PDB entry 7LFT | electron microscopy, 2.60 A resolution | chains A and D of the 4 polymer chains in the assembly

Chain A (and D):
Protein: cGMP-gated cation channel alpha-1
Source organism: Homo sapiens
Notes: chain D of this document is another copy of the same molecule, construct and numbering; everything in this record applies to it too
Reference sequence: P29973 (CNGA1_HUMAN); numbering as in UniProt (aligned over 144-690)
Sequence (560 residues; each row starts with the number of its first residue):
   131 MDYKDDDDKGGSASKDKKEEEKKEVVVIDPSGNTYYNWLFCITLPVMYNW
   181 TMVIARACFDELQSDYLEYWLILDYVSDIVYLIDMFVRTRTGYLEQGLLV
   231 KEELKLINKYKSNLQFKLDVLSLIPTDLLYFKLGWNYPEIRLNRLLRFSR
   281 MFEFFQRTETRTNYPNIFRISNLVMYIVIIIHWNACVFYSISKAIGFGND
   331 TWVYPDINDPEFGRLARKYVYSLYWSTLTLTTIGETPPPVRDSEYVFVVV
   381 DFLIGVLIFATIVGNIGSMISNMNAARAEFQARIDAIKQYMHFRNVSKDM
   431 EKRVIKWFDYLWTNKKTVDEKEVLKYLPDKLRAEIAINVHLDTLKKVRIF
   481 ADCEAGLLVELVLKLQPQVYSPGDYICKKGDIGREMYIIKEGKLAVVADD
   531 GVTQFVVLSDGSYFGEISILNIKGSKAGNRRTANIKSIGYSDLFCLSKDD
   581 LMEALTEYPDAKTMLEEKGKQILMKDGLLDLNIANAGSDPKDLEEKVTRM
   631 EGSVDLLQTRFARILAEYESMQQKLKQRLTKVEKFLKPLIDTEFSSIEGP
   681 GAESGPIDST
Disordered / not traced: 131-155, 606-690
Construct notes: initiating methionine (131); expression tag (132-143)
Metal / ion sites: K+ site 1: Thr362 (shared with 1 residue of chain B; 1 residue of chain C; Thr362(D) of chain D); K+ site 2: Ile363 (shared with 1 residue of chain B; 1 residue of chain C; Ile363(D) of chain D); K+ site 3: Ile363, Glu365 (shared with 2 residues of chain B; 2 residues of chain C; Ile363(D), Glu365(D) of chain D)
Small-molecule neighbours:
  - palmitoyl-linoleoyl phosphatidylcholine (CPL; 1-palmitoyl-2-linoleoyl-sn-glycero-3-phosphocholine), molecule 1: Ile184, Ala187, Cys188, Asp190, Asn266, Tyr267, Glu269, Leu272, Leu275, Trp313, Cys316, Val317, Ser320, Lys323
  - palmitoyl-linoleoyl phosphatidylcholine (CPL), molecule 2: Leu263, Tyr267, Leu272, Asn273
  - palmitoyl-linoleoyl phosphatidylcholine (CPL), molecule 3: Phe282, Gln286, Tyr306, Ile307, Ile310, Ile388, Thr391
  - palmitoyl-linoleoyl phosphatidylcholine (CPL), molecule 4: Val304, Val308, Glu341, Arg344, Ala346, Arg347, Tyr349, Leu353
  - palmitoyl-linoleoyl phosphatidylcholine (CPL), molecule 5: Val317, Ser320, Ile321, Ala324
  - palmitoyl-linoleoyl phosphatidylcholine (CPL), molecule 6: Ile321, Ala324, Ile325, Arg371, Ser373, Val376, Phe377, Val380
  - palmitoyl-linoleoyl phosphatidylcholine (CPL), molecule 7: Arg371, Asp372, Ser373, Glu374, Val376, Val380, Leu383, Ile384, Leu387
Reported in the primary citation:
  - contacts within the chain: Asp214-Arg277

Chain A / chain D interface:
Residue-residue contacts - 104 pairs, chain A then chain D:
  Leu224(A) - Tyr440(D)  hydrophobic
  Leu224(A) - Tyr570(D)  hydrophobic
  Gln226(A) - Glu521(D)
  Gln226(A) - Gly522(D)  hydrogen bond (side chain-backbone)
  Gln226(A) - Asp540(D)  hydrogen bond
  Gln226(A) - Gly569(D)
  Gly227(A) - Glu521(D)  hydrogen bond (backbone-side chain)
  Gly227(A) - Gly569(D)
  Gly227(A) - Tyr570(D)
  Leu228(A) - Lys523(D)
  Leu228(A) - Ile568(D)
  Glu289(A) - Arg407(D)
  Thr362(A) - Ile363(D)
  Ile363(A) - Ile363(D)
  Ile363(A) - Glu365(D)
  Gly364(A) - Ile363(D)
  Gly364(A) - Glu365(D)
  Glu365(A) - Glu365(D)
  Pro368(A) - Tyr354(D)
  Pro369(A) - Tyr354(D)
  Val370(A) - Arg347(D)  hydrogen bond (backbone-side chain)
  Arg371(A) - Arg347(D)
  Asp372(A) - Arg344(D)  salt bridge
  Asp372(A) - Ala346(D)
  Asp372(A) - Arg347(D)  salt bridge
  Asp372(A) - Val350(D)
  Tyr375(A) - Arg347(D)
  Tyr375(A) - Val350(D)  hydrophobic
  Tyr375(A) - Tyr351(D)
  Tyr375(A) - Tyr354(D)  hydrophobic
  Val376(A) - Val350(D)  hydrophobic
  Val378(A) - Tyr354(D)  hydrophobic
  Val379(A) - Leu353(D)  hydrophobic
  Val379(A) - Tyr354(D)  hydrophobic
  Val379(A) - Thr357(D)
  Phe382(A) - Thr357(D)
  Phe382(A) - Leu358(D)  hydrophobic
  Phe382(A) - Ile363(D)  hydrophobic
  Leu383(A) - Val308(D)  hydrophobic
  Leu383(A) - Ile311(D)  hydrophobic
  Leu383(A) - Thr357(D)
  Val386(A) - Thr361(D)
  Val386(A) - Phe389(D)  hydrophobic
  Val386(A) - Ile392(D)  hydrophobic
  Leu387(A) - Val304(D)  hydrophobic
  Leu387(A) - Ile396(D)  hydrophobic
  Phe389(A) - Phe389(D)  hydrophobic
  Ala390(A) - Ile392(D)  hydrophobic
  Ala390(A) - Val393(D)  hydrophobic
  Ala390(A) - Ile396(D)  hydrophobic
  Thr391(A) - Ile396(D)
  Thr391(A) - Ile400(D)
  Val393(A) - Val393(D)  hydrophobic
  Gly394(A) - Gly397(D)
  Gly394(A) - Ile400(D)
  Asn395(A) - Ile400(D)
  Ser398(A) - Ile400(D)
  Ser398(A) - Ser401(D)
  Ser398(A) - Asn404(D)  hydrogen bond
  Asn402(A) - Ala408(D)
  Lys445(A) - Gln419(D)  hydrogen bond (backbone-side chain)
  Lys446(A) - Gln419(D)
  Lys446(A) - Phe423(D)
  Thr447(A) - Gln419(D)
  Val448(A) - Ala416(D)  hydrophobic
  Val448(A) - Gln419(D)
  Glu450(A) - Tyr420(D)
  Glu450(A) - Arg424(D)  salt bridge
  Val453(A) - Ala416(D)
  Val453(A) - Ile417(D)
  Val453(A) - Tyr420(D)  hydrophobic
  Leu454(A) - Tyr420(D)  hydrophobic
  Tyr456(A) - Arg413(D)
  Tyr456(A) - Ile417(D)  hydrophobic
  Leu457(A) - Ile417(D)  hydrophobic
  Leu457(A) - Val434(D)  hydrophobic
  Leu457(A) - Phe438(D)  hydrophobic
  Pro458(A) - Trp437(D)  hydrophobic
  Asp459(A) - Gln498(D)  hydrogen bond
  Lys460(A) - Tyr500(D)
  Lys460(A) - Asp504(D)
  Lys460(A) - Tyr505(D)  hydrogen bond (side chain-backbone)
  Leu461(A) - Arg433(D)
  Leu461(A) - Val434(D)  hydrophobic
  Leu461(A) - Trp437(D)  hydrophobic
  Glu464(A) - Met430(D)
  Glu464(A) - Arg433(D)
  Ile465(A) - Tyr420(D)  hydrophobic
  Ile465(A) - Met421(D)  hydrophobic
  Ile465(A) - Val426(D)  hydrophobic
  Ile465(A) - Met430(D)  hydrophobic
  Ile465(A) - Val434(D)  hydrophobic
  Asn468(A) - Val426(D)
  Asn468(A) - Ser427(D)  hydrogen bond
  Val469(A) - Val426(D)  hydrophobic
  Glu484(A) - Arg560(D)  salt bridge
  Asp572(A) - Phe423(D)
  Asp572(A) - Arg424(D)  salt bridge
  Phe574(A) - Arg424(D)
  Glu587(A) - Ile512(D)
  Glu587(A) - Arg514(D)
  Glu587(A) - Asn559(D)  hydrogen bond (backbone-side chain)
  Tyr588(A) - Ile512(D)
  Tyr588(A) - Arg560(D)
Also at the interface, not in a pair above, chain A (56 interface residues in all): Glu225, Thr290, Glu490, Lys520
Also at the interface, not in a pair above, chain D (62 interface residues in all): Phe342, Asn425, Asp439, Trp442, Asn444, Val499

In short:
Chain A and chain D form an interface of 56 and 62 residues respectively; the contacts include 10 hydrogen
bonds and 5 salt bridges. Among the polar pairs are Asp372(A)-Arg344(D), Asp372(A)-Arg347(D) and
Glu450(A)-Arg424(D). Bound to chain A: 7 copies of palmitoyl-linoleoyl phosphatidylcholine. The paper reports
contacts within the chain involving Arg277(A) and Asp214(A).
Both chains are cGMP-gated cation channel alpha-1 (Homo sapiens). Entry 7LFT (Cryo-EM structure of human Apo
CNGA1 channel in K+/Ca2+) was determined by electron microscopy (same publication as 7LFW, 7LFX, 7LFY and
7LG1).
